9MQN - chains A and D of the 6 polymer chains in the assembly; structure by electron microscopy, 5.90 A resolution (low resolution: residue-level contacts below are approximate; hydrogen-bond / salt-bridge calls are withheld).

Chain A (and D):
Molecule: Fusion protein
Organism: Angavokely henipavirus
Notes: fragment: ectodomain; chain D of this document is another copy of the same molecule, construct and numbering; everything in this record applies to it too
Chain sequence (541 residues; row label = number of the first residue in the row):
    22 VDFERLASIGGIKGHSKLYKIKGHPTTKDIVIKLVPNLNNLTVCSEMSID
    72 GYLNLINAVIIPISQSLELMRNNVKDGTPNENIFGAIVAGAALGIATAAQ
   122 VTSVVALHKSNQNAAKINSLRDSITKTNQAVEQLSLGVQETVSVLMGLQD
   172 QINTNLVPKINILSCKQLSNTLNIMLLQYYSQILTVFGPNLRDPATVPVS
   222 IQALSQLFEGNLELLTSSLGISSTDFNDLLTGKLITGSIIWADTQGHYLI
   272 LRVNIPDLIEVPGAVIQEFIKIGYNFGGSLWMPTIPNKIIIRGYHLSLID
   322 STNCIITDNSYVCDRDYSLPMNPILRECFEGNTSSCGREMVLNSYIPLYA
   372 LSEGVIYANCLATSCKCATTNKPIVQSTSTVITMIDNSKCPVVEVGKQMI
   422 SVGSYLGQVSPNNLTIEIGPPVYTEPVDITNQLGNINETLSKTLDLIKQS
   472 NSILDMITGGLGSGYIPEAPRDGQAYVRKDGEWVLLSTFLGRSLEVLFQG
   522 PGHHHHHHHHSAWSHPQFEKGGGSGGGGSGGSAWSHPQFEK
Unresolved in the structure: 478-562 (chain D: 471-562)
Disulfide bonds: C65-C186, C325-C334, C349-C357, C381-C386, C388-C411
Covalently attached groups: N-acetylglucosamine (NAG) linked to N61, N353, N434, N458; glycan linked to N93
From the paper describing this entry:
  - self-association interface (contacts with another copy of this molecule); pairs are residue here / residue on that copy: F105-H45, L157-V159 (hydrophobic contact), H45, F105, L157, V159

Chain A / chain D interface:
Contacting residue pairs (9):
  H45(A) - F105(D)
  N101(A) - P283(D)
  F105(A) - G44(D)
  F105(A) - H45(D)
  F105(A) - P46(D)
  K137(A) - V159(D)
  L157(A) - V159(D)
  Q160(A) - K137(D)
  I280(A) - E102(D)
Interface residues without a listed pair, chain A (10 interface residues in all): I42, P46, V159
Interface residues without a listed pair, chain D (10 interface residues in all): T99, I280

Summary:
Chain A and chain D each contribute 10 residues to their interface. Covalently linked N-acetylglucosamine: at
N61(A), N353(A), N434(A) and N458(A). The paper reports a self-association interface involving H45(A), F105(A)
and L157(A) among others.
Both chains are Fusion protein (Angavokely henipavirus). Entry 9MQN (AngV-F Pre-fusion Protein) was determined
by electron microscopy, deposited together with 9EHU and 9MNH.
